PDB entry 9BLY | electron microscopy, 3.50 A resolution | chains C and G of the 12 polymer chains in the assembly

== Chain C ==
Protein: Cytoplasmic dynein 1 intermediate chain 2
From: Homo sapiens
Reference sequence: Q13409 (DC1I2_HUMAN); the author numbering skips numbers that UniProt does not, so the offset changes along the chain: -25 to 217 = UniProt 1-243; 244-638 = UniProt 244-638
Amino-acid sequence (638 residues; row label = number of the first residue in the row; note: 26 numbers in that range are skipped by the numbering (no residue carries them; nothing is unmodelled there); numbers below 1 keep their minus sign (Met-25 is residue -25)):
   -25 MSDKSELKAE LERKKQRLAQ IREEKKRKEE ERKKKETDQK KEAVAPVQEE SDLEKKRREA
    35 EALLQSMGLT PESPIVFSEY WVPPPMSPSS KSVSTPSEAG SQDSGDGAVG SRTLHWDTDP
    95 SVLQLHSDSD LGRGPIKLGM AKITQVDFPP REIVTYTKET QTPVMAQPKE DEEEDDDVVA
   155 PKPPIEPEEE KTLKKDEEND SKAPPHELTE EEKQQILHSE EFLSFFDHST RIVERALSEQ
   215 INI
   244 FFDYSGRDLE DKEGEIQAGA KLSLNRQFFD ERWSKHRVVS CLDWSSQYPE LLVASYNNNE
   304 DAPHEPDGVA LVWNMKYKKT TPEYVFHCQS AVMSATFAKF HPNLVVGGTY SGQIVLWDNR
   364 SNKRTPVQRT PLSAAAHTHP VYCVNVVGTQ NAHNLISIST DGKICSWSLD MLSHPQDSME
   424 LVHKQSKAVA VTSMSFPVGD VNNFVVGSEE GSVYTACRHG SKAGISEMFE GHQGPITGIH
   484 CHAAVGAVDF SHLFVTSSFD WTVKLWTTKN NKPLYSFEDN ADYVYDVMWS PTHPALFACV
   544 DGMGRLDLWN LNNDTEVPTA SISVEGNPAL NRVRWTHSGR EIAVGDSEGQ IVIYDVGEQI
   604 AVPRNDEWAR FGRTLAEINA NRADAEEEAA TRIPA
Not modelled in the structure: -25 to 181, 244-263, 622-638
Curated features (UniProtKB/Swiss-Prot):
  - modified residue: Ser-24 (N-acetylserine), Ser25 (Diphosphoserine), Ser64 (Phosphoserine), Thr69 (Phosphothreonine), Ser71 (Phosphoserine), Ser75 (Phosphoserine), Ser78 (Phosphoserine)

== Chain G ==
Protein: Dynein light chain roadblock-type 1
From: Homo sapiens
Reference sequence: Q9NP97 (DLRB1_HUMAN); numbering as in UniProt (aligned over 1-96)
Amino-acid sequence (96 residues; numbered 1 to 96; the number before each row is that of its first residue):
     1 MAEVEETLKR LQSQKGVQGI IVVNTEGIPI KSTMDNPTTT QYASLMHSFI LKARSTVRDI
    61 DPQNDLTFLR IRSKKNEIMV APDKDYFLIV IQNPTE
Not modelled in the structure: 1-2, 96
Curated features (UniProtKB/Swiss-Prot):
  - modified residue: Ala2 (N-acetylalanine)

== Interface between chain C and chain G ==
Residue-residue contacts - 39 pairs, chain C then chain G:
  Leu182(C) with Glu26(G)
  Lys187(C) with Pro29(G), hydrogen bond (side chain-backbone); Ile30(G), hydrogen bond (side chain-backbone)
  Ile190(C) with Ile30(G), hydrophobic; Tyr86(G)
  Leu191(C) with Ile30(G), hydrophobic
  Glu195(C) with Tyr86(G)
  Phe196(C) with Tyr86(G)
  Ser198(C) with Asp83(G), hydrogen bond; Lys84(G)
  Phe199(C) with Val22(G), hydrophobic; Asp83(G); Tyr86(G), hydrophobic; Leu88(G), hydrophobic
  Phe200(C) with Glu6(G); Thr7(G)
  His202(C) with Thr67(G); Ala81(G); Pro82(G); Asp83(G)
  Ser203(C) with Thr7(G); Arg10(G), hydrogen bond (backbone-side chain); Leu11(G); Leu88(G)
  Thr204(C) with Arg10(G), hydrogen bond (backbone-side chain)
  Ile206(C) with Ala81(G), hydrophobic; Leu88(G), hydrophobic
  Val207(C) with Arg10(G); Leu11(G), hydrophobic
  Glu208(C) with Arg10(G)
  Leu211(C) with Gln14(G)
  Glu213(C) with Gln14(G); Lys15(G), salt bridge; Gln92(G); Asn93(G); Pro94(G); Thr95(G)
  Gln214(C) with Pro94(G)
  Asn216(C) with Arg72(G)
Other interface residues (no listed pair), chain C (21 interface residues in all): Glu186, Ala210
Other interface residues (no listed pair), chain G (25 interface residues in all): Ile20, Asn24, Ile28

== In short ==
21 residues of chain C and 25 residues of chain G are in contact; the contacts include 5 hydrogen bonds and 1
salt bridge. Polar pairs include Glu213(C)-Lys15(G), Lys187(C)-Pro29(G) and Lys187(C)-Ile30(G).
Here chain C is Cytoplasmic dynein 1 intermediate chain 2 and chain G is Dynein light chain roadblock-type 1,
both from Homo sapiens. Entry 9BLY (Composite structure of full-length human dynein-1 in phi-particle
conformation) was determined by electron microscopy.
